8IXK - chains R and P of the 25 polymer chains in the assembly; structure by electron microscopy, 3.30 A resolution.

== Chain R ==
Name: Attachment protein G3P
Source organism: Inovirus M13
UniProtKB: P69168 (G3P_BPM13); residues 1-406 here correspond to UniProt positions 19-424 (UniProt number = residue number + 18)
Chain sequence (406 residues; each row starts with the number of its first residue):
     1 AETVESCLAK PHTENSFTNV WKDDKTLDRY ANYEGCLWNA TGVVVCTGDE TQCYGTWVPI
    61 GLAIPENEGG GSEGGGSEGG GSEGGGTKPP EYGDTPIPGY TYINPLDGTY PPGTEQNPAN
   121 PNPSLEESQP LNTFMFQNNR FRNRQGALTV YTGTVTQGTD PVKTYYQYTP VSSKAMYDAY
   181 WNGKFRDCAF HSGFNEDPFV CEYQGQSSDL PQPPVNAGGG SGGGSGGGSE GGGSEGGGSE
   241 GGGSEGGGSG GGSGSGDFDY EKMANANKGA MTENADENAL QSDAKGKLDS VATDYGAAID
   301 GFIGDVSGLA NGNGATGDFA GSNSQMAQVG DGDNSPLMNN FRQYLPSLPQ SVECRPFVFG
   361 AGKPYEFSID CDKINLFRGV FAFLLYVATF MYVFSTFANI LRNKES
Unresolved in the structure: 1-261
Sequence notes: conflict Gly360 (Ser378 in P69168)
Swiss-Prot annotation at these positions:
  - region: Glu68 to Gly86 (G1 (Gly-rich linker)), Thr87 to Pro123 (Hinge), Gly218 to Gly256 (G2 (Gly-rich linker)), Glu235 to Ser244 (Not essential for gene 3 function)

== Chain P ==
Name: Capsid protein G8P
Source organism: Inovirus M13
UniProtKB: P69541 (CAPSD_BPM13); residues -22 to 50 here correspond to UniProt positions 1-73 (UniProt number = residue number + 23)
Chain sequence (73 residues; numbered -22 to 50; the number before each row is that of its first residue; numbers below 1 keep their minus sign (Met-22 is residue -22)):
   -22 MKKSLVLKAS VAVATLVPML SFAAEGDDPA KAAFNSLQAS ATEYIGYAWA MVVVIVGATI
    38 GIKLFKKFTS KAS
Unresolved in the structure: -22 to 4

== How chain R and chain P interact ==
Contacting residue pairs - 6 pairs, chain R then chain P:
  Lys373(R) - Trp26(P)
  Val380(R) - Ile37(P)  hydrophobic
  Phe383(R) - Leu41(P)  hydrophobic
  Leu384(R) - Leu41(P)  hydrophobic
  Val387(R) - Leu41(P)  hydrophobic
  Val387(R) - Phe45(P)  hydrophobic
Interface residues without a listed pair, chain R (7 interface residues in all): Leu376, Met391
Interface residues without a listed pair, chain P (5 interface residues in all): Val30

== In short ==
7 residues of chain R face 5 of chain P across their interface.
Chain R is Attachment protein G3P and chain P is Capsid protein G8P, both from Inovirus M13; the structure,
bottom segment of the bacteriophage M13 mini variant, was determined by electron microscopy (same publication
as 8IXL, 8IXJ and 8JWT).
